4Z80 - chains A and C; structure by X-ray diffraction, 1.53 A resolution.

[Chain A]
Molecule: EGF family domain-containing protein
Source organism: Toxoplasma gondii
UniProtKB: V4YLU4 (V4YLU4_TOXGO); residues 58-553 here = UniProt positions 58-553
Sequence (508 residues; each row starts with the number of its first residue):
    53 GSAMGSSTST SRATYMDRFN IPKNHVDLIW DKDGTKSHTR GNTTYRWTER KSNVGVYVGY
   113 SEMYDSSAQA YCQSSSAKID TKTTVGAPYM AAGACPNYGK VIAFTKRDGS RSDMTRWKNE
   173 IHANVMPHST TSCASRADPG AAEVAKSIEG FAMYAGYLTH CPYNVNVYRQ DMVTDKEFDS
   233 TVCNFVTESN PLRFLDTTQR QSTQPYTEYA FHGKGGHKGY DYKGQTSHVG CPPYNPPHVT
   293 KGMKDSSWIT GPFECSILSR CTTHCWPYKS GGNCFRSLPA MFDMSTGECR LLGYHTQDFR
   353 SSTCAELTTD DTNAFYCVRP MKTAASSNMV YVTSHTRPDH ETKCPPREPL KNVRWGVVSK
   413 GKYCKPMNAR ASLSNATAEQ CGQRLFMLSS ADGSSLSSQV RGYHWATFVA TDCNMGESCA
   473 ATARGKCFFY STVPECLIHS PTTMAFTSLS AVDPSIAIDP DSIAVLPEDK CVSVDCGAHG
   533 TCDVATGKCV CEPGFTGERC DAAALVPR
Not modelled in the structure: 53-58, 525-560
Sequence notes: expression tag (53-57, 554-560)
Disulfide bonds: C124-C326, C147-C396, C185-C283, C213-C317, C235-C313, C307-C341, C356-C369, C416-C488, C433-C479, C465-C471

[Chain C]
Molecule: Cytoadherence-linked asexual protein
Source organism: Toxoplasma gondii
UniProtKB: B6KQU6 (B6KQU6_TOXGO); residues 1292-1324 here = UniProt positions 1292-1324
Sequence (37 residues; each row starts with the number of its first residue):
  1288 GSASQIVQNQ SSLAPELSGC PPMGICMDGT IGDPIAS
Not modelled in the structure: 1288-1292
Sequence notes: expression tag (1288-1291)
Disulfide bonds: C1307-C1313
What the authors report for this chain:
  - mutagenesis - N1296A/P1309A: abolished binding to EGF family domain-containing protein (chain A)
  - mutagenesis - C1307S/C1313S: unchanged binding to EGF family domain-containing protein (chain A)

[How chain A and chain C interact]
Pairs across the interface (59; chain A residue first):
  Y123(A) with Q1295(C); N1296(C)
  H180(A) with S1299(C), hydrogen bond
  S181(A) with P1302(C); E1303(C), hydrogen bond; P1309(C)
  T183(A) with E1303(C), hydrogen bond; P1308(C); P1309(C)
  S184(A) with P1308(C), hydrogen bond (side chain-backbone)
  C185(A) with P1309(C), hydrophobic
  Y209(A) with S1298(C), hydrogen bond (side chain-backbone); P1302(C)
  L210(A) with S1298(C); A1301(C), hydrophobic; P1309(C); M1310(C)
  T211(A) with M1310(C), hydrogen bond (backbone-backbone); I1312(C)
  Y215(A) with A1301(C), hydrophobic; S1305(C), hydrogen bond; G1311(C); P1321(C)
  N216(A) with A1301(C); I1322(C)
  N218(A) with Q1297(C); I1322(C)
  V219(A) with Q1297(C); S1298(C)
  D223(A) with N1296(C); Q1297(C), hydrogen bond (side chain-backbone)
  L247(A) with I1312(C), hydrophobic
  T249(A) with I1318(C)
  R252(A) with G1316(C), hydrogen bond (side chain-backbone); T1317(C)
  P257(A) with G1316(C)
  Y258(A) with I1312(C), hydrophobic
  Y274(A) with M1310(C)
  H280(A) with P1308(C), hydrogen bond (side chain-backbone); P1309(C)
  V281(A) with P1309(C); M1310(C), hydrophobic
  G282(A) with P1309(C); M1310(C)
  C283(A) with P1309(C)
  H316(A) with S1298(C), hydrogen bond (backbone-side chain)
  C317(A) with S1298(C)
  W318(A) with N1296(C), hydrogen bond (backbone-side chain); S1298(C)
  P319(A) with N1296(C); S1299(C)
  Y320(A) with Q1295(C); N1296(C), hydrogen bond (backbone-backbone); S1299(C)
  K321(A) with I1293(C); V1294(C); Q1295(C); S1299(C)
  S322(A) with V1294(C), hydrogen bond (backbone-backbone)
Interface residues without a listed pair, chain A (37 interface residues in all): T182, V217, Q222, F246, Y272, S279
Interface residues without a listed pair, chain C (23 interface residues in all): M1314, G1319
Interface features reported in the paper:
  - interface residues, chain C: M1310(C)

[Summary]
The interface between chain A and chain C involves 37 residues on one side and 23 on the other, with 14
hydrogen bonds. Among the polar pairs are H180(A)-S1299(C), S181(A)-E1303(C) and T183(A)-E1303(C). From the
paper: N1296A/P1309A of chain C abolish binding to EGF family domain-containing protein (chain A); the
interface residue M1310(C).
Chain A is EGF family domain-containing protein and chain C is Cytoadherence-linked asexual protein, both from
Toxoplasma gondii; the structure, Crystal structure of Toxoplasma gondii AMA4 DI-DII-EGF1 in complex with a 33
aa TgRON2L1 peptide, was determined by X-ray diffraction (same publication as 4Z81).
